Entry 9I03 (X-ray diffraction, 2.56 A resolution); this record covers chain A.

# Chain A
Protein: Cholinesterase
Organism: Homo sapiens
Notes: EC 3.1.1.8
UniProtKB: P06276 (CHLE_HUMAN); residues 1-529 here correspond to UniProt positions 29-557 (UniProt number = residue number + 28)
Sequence (529 residues; numbered 1 to 529; the number before each row is that of its first residue):
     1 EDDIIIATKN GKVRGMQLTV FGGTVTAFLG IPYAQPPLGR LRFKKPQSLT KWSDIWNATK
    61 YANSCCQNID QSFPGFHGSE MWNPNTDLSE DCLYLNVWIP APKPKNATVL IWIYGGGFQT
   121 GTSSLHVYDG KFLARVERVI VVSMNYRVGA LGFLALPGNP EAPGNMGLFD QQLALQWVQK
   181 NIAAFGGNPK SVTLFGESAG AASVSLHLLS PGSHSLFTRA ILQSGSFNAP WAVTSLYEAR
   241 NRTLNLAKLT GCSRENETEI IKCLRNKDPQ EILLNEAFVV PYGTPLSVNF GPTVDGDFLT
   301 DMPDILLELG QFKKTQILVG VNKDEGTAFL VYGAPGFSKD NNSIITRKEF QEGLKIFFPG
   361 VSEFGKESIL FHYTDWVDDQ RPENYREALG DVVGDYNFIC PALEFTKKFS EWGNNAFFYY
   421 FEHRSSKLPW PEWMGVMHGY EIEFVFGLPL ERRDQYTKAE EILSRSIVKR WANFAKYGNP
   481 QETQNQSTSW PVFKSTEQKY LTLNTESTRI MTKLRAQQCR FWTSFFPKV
Not modelled in the structure: 1-3
Sequence notes: engineered mutation Gln-17 (Asn45 in P06276), Gln-455 (Asn483 in P06276), Gln-481 (Asn509 in P06276), Gln-486 (Asn514 in P06276)
Disulfide bonds: Cys-65/Cys-92, Cys-252/Cys-263, Cys-400/Cys-519
Glycans and other covalent adducts: N-acetylglucosamine (NAG) linked to Asn-57, Asn-106, Asn-256; glycan linked to Asn-241, Asn-341, Asn-485
Residues lining bound ligands:
  - A1IYQ (N-methyl-N-[[(3R)-1-(phenylmethyl)pyrrolidin-3-yl]methyl]naphthalene-2-sulfonamide): Asp-70, Gly-78, Trp-82, Gly-116, Gly-117, Gln-119, Thr-120, Ser-198, Trp-231, Pro-285, Leu-286, Ser-287, Val-288, Ala-328, Phe-329, Tyr-332, Phe-398, Trp-430, Met-437, His-438, Tyr-440
  - propanoic acid (PPI): Trp-82, Gly-116, Glu-197, Ser-198, Phe-329, His-438
  - N-acetyl-alpha-neuraminic acid (SIA): Phe-76, Lys-339, Asp-340, Pro-429, Trp-430, Pro-431
UniProt features mapped onto this chain:
  - active site: Ser-198 (Acyl-ester intermediate), Glu-325 (Charge relay system), His-438 (Charge relay system)
  - binding site (tacrine): Trp-82, His-438
  - binding site (substrate): Gly-116, Gly-117
  - modified residue: Ser-198 (Phosphoserine)
  - glycosylation (N-linked (GlcNAc...) asparagine): Asn-57 (complex), Asn-106 (complex), Asn-241 (complex), Asn-256 (complex), Asn-341 (complex), Asn-485
Reported in the primary citation:
  - binding site for A1IYQ: Asp-70, Trp-82, Thr-120, Trp-231, Phe-329, Tyr-332, Phe-398

# Overview
Chain A binds N-acetyl-alpha-neuraminic acid, compound A1IYQ and propanoic acid. Covalently linked
N-acetylglucosamine: at Asn-57, Asn-106 and Asn-256. Curated annotation (UniProt) lists 3 active-site
residues, tacrine-binding residues Trp-82 and His-438 and substrate-binding residues Gly-116 and Gly-117. From
the paper: a binding site for A1IYQ at Asp-70, Trp-82 and Thr-120 among others.
Chain A is Cholinesterase (Homo sapiens); the structure, Structure of recombinant human butyrylcholinesterase
in complex with (R)-N-((1-benzylpyrrolidin-3-yl)methyl)-N-methylnaphthalene-2-sulfonamide, was determined by
X-ray diffraction (same publication as 9I02).
